Entry 5FYW (electron microscopy, 4.35 A resolution (low resolution: residue-level contacts below are approximate; hydrogen-bond / salt-bridge calls are withheld)); this record covers chains A and I of the 22 polymer chains in the assembly.

Chain A:
Molecule: DNA-directed RNA polymerase II subunit RPB1
From: Saccharomyces cerevisiae
Notes: EC 2.7.7.6
UniProtKB: P04050 (RPB1_YEAST); residue numbers follow UniProt; this construct covers 1-1733
Amino-acid sequence (1733 residues; row label = number of the first residue in the row):
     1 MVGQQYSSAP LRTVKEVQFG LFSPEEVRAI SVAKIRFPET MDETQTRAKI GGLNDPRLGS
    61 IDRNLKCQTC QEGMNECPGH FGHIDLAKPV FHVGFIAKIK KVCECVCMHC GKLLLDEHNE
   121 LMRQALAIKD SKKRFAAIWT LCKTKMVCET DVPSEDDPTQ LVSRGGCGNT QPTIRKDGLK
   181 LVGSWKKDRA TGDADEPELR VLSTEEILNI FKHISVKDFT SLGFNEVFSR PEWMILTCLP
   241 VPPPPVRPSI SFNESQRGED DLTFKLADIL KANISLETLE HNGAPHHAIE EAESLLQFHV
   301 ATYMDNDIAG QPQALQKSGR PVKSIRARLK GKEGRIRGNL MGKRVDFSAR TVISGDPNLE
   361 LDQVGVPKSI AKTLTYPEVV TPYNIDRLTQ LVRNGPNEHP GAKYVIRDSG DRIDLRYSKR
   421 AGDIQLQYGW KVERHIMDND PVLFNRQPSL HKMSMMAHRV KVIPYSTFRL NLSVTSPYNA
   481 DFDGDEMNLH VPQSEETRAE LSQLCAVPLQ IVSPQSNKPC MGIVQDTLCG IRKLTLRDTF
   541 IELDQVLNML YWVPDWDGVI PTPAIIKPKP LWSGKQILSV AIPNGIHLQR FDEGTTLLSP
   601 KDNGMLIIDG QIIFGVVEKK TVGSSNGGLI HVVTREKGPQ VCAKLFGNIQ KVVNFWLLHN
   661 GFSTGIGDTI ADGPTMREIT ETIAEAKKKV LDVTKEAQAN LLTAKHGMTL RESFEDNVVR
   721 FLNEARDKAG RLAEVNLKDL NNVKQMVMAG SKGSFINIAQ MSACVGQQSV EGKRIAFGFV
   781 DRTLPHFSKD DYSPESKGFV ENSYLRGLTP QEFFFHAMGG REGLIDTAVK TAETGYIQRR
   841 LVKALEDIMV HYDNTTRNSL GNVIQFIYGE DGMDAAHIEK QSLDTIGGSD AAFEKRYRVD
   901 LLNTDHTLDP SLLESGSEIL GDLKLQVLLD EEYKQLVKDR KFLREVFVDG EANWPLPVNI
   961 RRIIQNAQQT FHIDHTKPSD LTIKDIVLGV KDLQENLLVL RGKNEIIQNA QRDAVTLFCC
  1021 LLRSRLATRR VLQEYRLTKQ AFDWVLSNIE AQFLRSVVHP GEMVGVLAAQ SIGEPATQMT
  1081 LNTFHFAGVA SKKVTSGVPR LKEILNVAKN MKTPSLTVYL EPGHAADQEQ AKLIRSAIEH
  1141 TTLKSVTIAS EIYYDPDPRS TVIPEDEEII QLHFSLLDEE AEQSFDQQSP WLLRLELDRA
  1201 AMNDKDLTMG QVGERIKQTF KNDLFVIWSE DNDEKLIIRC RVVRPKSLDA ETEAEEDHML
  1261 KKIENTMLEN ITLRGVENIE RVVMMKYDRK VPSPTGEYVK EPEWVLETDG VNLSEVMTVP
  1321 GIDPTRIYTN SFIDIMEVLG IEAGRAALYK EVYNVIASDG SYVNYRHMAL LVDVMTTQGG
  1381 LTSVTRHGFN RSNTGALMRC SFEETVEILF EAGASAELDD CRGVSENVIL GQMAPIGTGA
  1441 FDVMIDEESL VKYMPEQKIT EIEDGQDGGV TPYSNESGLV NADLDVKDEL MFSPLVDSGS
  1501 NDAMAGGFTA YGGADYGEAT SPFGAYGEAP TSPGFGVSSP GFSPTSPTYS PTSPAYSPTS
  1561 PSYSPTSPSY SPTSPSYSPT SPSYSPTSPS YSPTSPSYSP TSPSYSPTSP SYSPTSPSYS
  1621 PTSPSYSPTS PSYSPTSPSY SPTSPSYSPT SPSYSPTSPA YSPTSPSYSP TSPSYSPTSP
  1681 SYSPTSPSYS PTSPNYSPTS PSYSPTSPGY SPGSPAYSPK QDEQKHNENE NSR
Unresolved in the structure: 1-2, 155-163, 188-196, 1080-1092, 1176-1186, 1244-1253, 1453-1733
Curated features (UniProtKB/Swiss-Prot):
  - region: Pro248 to Asp260 (Lid loop), Asn306 to Lys323 (Rudder loop), Pro810 to Glu822 (Bridging helix)
  - binding site (Zn(2+)): Cys67, Cys70, Cys77, His80, Cys107, Cys110, Cys148, Cys167
  - binding site (Mg(2+)): Asp481, Asp483, Asp485
  - modified residue: Thr1471 (Phosphothreonine)
  - cross-link (Glycyl lysine isopeptide (Lys-Gly)): Lys695 (interchain with G-Cter in ubiquitin), Lys1246 (interchain with G-Cter in ubiquitin), Lys1350 (interchain with G-Cter in ubiquitin)
  - natural variant: Ser1653 to Pro1659 (deletion: In strain: A364A)
  - mutagenesis: Lys1246 (K1246R: Impairs ubiquitination during transcription stress)
Ion coordination: Zn2+ site 1: Cys67, Cys70, Cys77; Zn2+ site 2: Cys107, Cys110, Cys148; Mg2+: Asp481, Asp483, Asp485

Chain I:
Molecule: DNA-directed RNA polymerase II subunit RPB9
From: Saccharomyces cerevisiae
UniProtKB: P27999 (RPB9_YEAST); numbering as in UniProt (aligned over 1-122)
Amino-acid sequence (122 residues; numbered 1 to 122; the number before each row is that of its first residue):
     1 MTTFRFCRDC NNMLYPREDK ENNRLLFECR TCSYVEEAGS PLVYRHELIT NIGETAGVVQ
    61 DIGSDPTLPR SDRECPKCHS RENVFFQSQQ RRKDTSMVLF FVCLSCSHIF TSDQKNKRTQ
   121 FS
Unresolved in the structure: 1, 118-122
Curated features (UniProtKB/Swiss-Prot):
  - zinc finger: Cys7 to Cys32 (C4-type), Ser71 to Thr111 (TFIIS-type)
  - binding site (Zn(2+)): Cys7, Cys10, Cys29, Cys32, Cys75, Cys78, Cys103, Cys106
  - modified residue: Ser40 (Phosphoserine)
Ion coordination: Zn2+ site 1: Cys7, Cys10, Cys29, Cys32; Zn2+ site 2: Cys75, Cys78, Cys103, Cys106

Interface between chain A and chain I:
Pairs across the interface (61):
  Ala697(A) - Met97(I)
  Gln698(A) - Val98(I)
  Gln698(A) - Leu99(I)
  Gln698(A) - Ser112(I)
  Ala699(A) - Ser112(I)
  Ala699(A) - Asp113(I)
  Ala699(A) - Gln114(I)
  Asn700(A) - Val98(I)
  Asn700(A) - Asp113(I)
  Asn700(A) - Lys115(I)
  Leu701(A) - Gln114(I)
  Thr709(A) - Lys93(I)
  Thr709(A) - Asp94(I)
  Leu710(A) - Ser96(I)
  Arg711(A) - Gln87(I)
  Arg711(A) - Thr95(I)
  Arg711(A) - Ser96(I)
  Arg711(A) - Met97(I)
  Phe714(A) - Met97(I)
  Asp781(A) - Arg91(I)
  Arg782(A) - Thr67(I)
  Ser788(A) - Thr67(I)
  Ser788(A) - Pro69(I)
  Lys789(A) - Asp65(I)
  Lys789(A) - Thr67(I)
  Lys789(A) - Leu68(I)
  Lys789(A) - Pro69(I)
  Asp790(A) - Phe86(I)
  Asp790(A) - Gln87(I)
  Tyr792(A) - Gln87(I)
  Tyr792(A) - Met97(I)
  Lys1144(A) - Leu48(I)
  Thr1147(A) - Leu48(I)
  Thr1147(A) - Ile49(I)
  Ile1148(A) - Leu48(I)
  Ile1148(A) - Ile49(I)
  Ala1149(A) - Glu47(I)
  Ser1150(A) - Arg45(I)
  Ser1150(A) - His46(I)
  Glu1151(A) - Leu42(I)
  Glu1151(A) - Tyr44(I)
  Glu1151(A) - Arg45(I)
  Ile1152(A) - Pro41(I)
  Ile1152(A) - Leu42(I)
  Ile1152(A) - Val43(I)
  Ile1152(A) - Tyr44(I)
  Tyr1153(A) - Pro41(I)
  Tyr1153(A) - Leu42(I)
  Tyr1154(A) - Glu18(I)
  Tyr1154(A) - Asp19(I)
  Tyr1154(A) - Asn23(I)
  Tyr1154(A) - Arg24(I)
  Tyr1154(A) - Leu25(I)
  Tyr1154(A) - Pro41(I)
  Pro1156(A) - Asn23(I)
  Pro1190(A) - Glu18(I)
  Trp1191(A) - Glu18(I)
  Trp1191(A) - Leu25(I)
  Asp1257(A) - Pro16(I)
  Lys1261(A) - Tyr44(I)
  Leu1268(A) - Leu48(I)
Other interface residues (no listed pair), chain A (31 interface residues in all): Arg1281
Other interface residues (no listed pair), chain I (34 interface residues in all): Arg92

Summary:
31 residues of chain A face 34 of chain I across their interface. The Zn2+ site 1 is built by Cys67(A),
Cys70(A) and Cys77(A). From UniProt: 8 Zn2+-binding residues, 3 Mg2+-binding residues and one mutagenesis site
on chain A; 8 Zn2+-binding residues on chain I.
Here chain A is DNA-directed RNA polymerase II subunit RPB1 and chain I is DNA-directed RNA polymerase II
subunit RPB9, both from Saccharomyces cerevisiae. Entry 5FYW (Transcription initiation complex structures
elucidate DNA opening (OC)) was determined by electron microscopy (same publication as 5FZ5, 5IP7 and 5IP9).
